Entry 6RDT (electron microscopy, 3.40 A resolution); this record covers chains 4 and 7 of the 31 polymer chains in the assembly.

[Chain 4]
Protein: Mitochondrial ATP synthase associated protein ASA4
Organism: Polytomella sp. Pringsheim 198.80
Reference sequence: D7NIZ2 (D7NIZ2_9CHLO); residue numbers follow UniProt; this construct covers 1-294
Sequence (294 residues; each row starts with the number of its first residue):
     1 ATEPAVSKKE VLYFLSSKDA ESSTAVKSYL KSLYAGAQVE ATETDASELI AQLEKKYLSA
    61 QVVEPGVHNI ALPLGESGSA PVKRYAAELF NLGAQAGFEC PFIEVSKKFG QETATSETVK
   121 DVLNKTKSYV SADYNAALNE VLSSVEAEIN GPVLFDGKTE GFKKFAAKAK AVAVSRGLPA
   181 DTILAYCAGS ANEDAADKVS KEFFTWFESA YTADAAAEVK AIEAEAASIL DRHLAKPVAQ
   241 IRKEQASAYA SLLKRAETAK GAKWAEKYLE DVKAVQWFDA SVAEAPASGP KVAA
Unresolved in the structure: 1-4

[Chain 7]
Protein: Mitochondrial ATP synthase associated protein ASA7
Organism: Polytomella sp. Pringsheim 198.80
Reference sequence: D8V7I2 (D8V7I2_9CHLO); residues 1-190 here = UniProt positions 1-190
Sequence (190 residues; each row starts with the number of its first residue):
     1 MSSVRAGVEA GRRDLTTFTF SGLQDAPVAA LSGSIKLNVA AKAGKAEVTV AAGAAKAATQ
    61 VSAAALRKLS GSKISLAEVA RISVLHSSIQ NYLLSLSNER YQLLSQWPDF TTMYGKDFYY
   121 RAHPEDLKKF YDAADEYYKL YETVTEFDSL SALASQVVPN YAARRRSTVH PAIGSTVADG
   181 AFTNFLLSKQ
Unresolved in the structure: 1-14

[Chain 4 / chain 7 interface]
Residue-residue contacts - 122 pairs, chain 4 then chain 7:
  Lys56(4) - Thr168(7)
  Val63(4) - Arg165(7)
  Val63(4) - Pro171(7)  hydrophobic
  Glu64(4) - Ala162(7)
  Glu64(4) - Arg166(7)  salt bridge
  Val67(4) - Tyr161(7)  hydrophobic
  Val67(4) - Arg165(7)
  His68(4) - Ser83(7)
  His68(4) - Val84(7)  hydrogen bond (backbone-backbone)
  His68(4) - Leu85(7)  hydrogen bond (backbone-backbone)
  His68(4) - Val158(7)
  His68(4) - Ala162(7)
  Asn69(4) - Val84(7)
  Ile70(4) - Leu85(7)
  Ala71(4) - Val84(7)  hydrophobic
  Ala71(4) - Ser88(7)
  Leu72(4) - Leu85(7)  hydrophobic
  Leu72(4) - Ser88(7)  hydrogen bond (backbone-side chain)
  Leu72(4) - Ile89(7)  hydrophobic
  Leu72(4) - Tyr161(7)
  Leu74(4) - Ile89(7)  hydrophobic
  Leu74(4) - Tyr92(7)  hydrophobic
  Gly75(4) - Tyr92(7)
  Tyr85(4) - Tyr161(7)  hydrogen bond
  Leu89(4) - Arg165(7)
  Leu89(4) - His170(7)
  Leu89(4) - Ala172(7)  hydrophobic
  Phe90(4) - Ala172(7)  hydrophobic
  Gly93(4) - His170(7)
  Phe98(4) - Val169(7)
  Phe98(4) - His170(7)
  Phe98(4) - Pro171(7)
  Glu99(4) - His170(7)  hydrogen bond (backbone-side chain)
  Pro101(4) - His170(7)
  Pro101(4) - Ile173(7)
  Phe102(4) - Gly180(7)
  Phe102(4) - Ala181(7)
  Glu104(4) - Val169(7)
  Val105(4) - Val169(7)  hydrophobic
  Val105(4) - Ala178(7)  hydrophobic
  Val105(4) - Ala181(7)  hydrophobic
  Ser106(4) - Ala181(7)
  Phe109(4) - Ala178(7)
  Phe109(4) - Ala181(7)
  Phe109(4) - Phe182(7)  hydrophobic
  Phe109(4) - Phe185(7)  hydrophobic
  Thr113(4) - Phe185(7)
  Val122(4) - Phe185(7)  hydrophobic
  Leu123(4) - Phe182(7)  hydrophobic
  Thr126(4) - Phe182(7)
  Tyr129(4) - Val169(7)  hydrophobic
  Tyr129(4) - Ala178(7)
  Val130(4) - Asp179(7)
  Val130(4) - Phe182(7)  hydrophobic
  Ser131(4) - Asp179(7)  hydrogen bond
  Tyr134(4) - Asp179(7)
  Tyr134(4) - Phe182(7)  hydrophobic
  Tyr134(4) - Thr183(7)
  Leu138(4) - Phe182(7)  hydrophobic
  Leu138(4) - Leu186(7)  hydrophobic
  Phe155(4) - Leu186(7)
  Phe155(4) - Gln190(7)  hydrogen bond (backbone-side chain)
  Asp156(4) - Gln190(7)
  Phe162(4) - Leu186(7)
  Phe162(4) - Ser188(7)
  Phe165(4) - Leu186(7)  hydrophobic
  Ala169(4) - Leu187(7)  hydrophobic
  Lys170(4) - Leu187(7)
  Ala173(4) - Thr183(7)
  Leu178(4) - Gly180(7)
  Leu178(4) - Thr183(7)
  Ile183(4) - Gly180(7)
  Ile183(4) - Asn184(7)
  Leu184(4) - Asn184(7)
  Leu184(4) - Leu187(7)  hydrophobic
  Leu184(4) - Ser188(7)
  Cys187(4) - Asn184(7)
  Trp206(4) - Thr176(7)
  Trp206(4) - Gly180(7)
  Phe207(4) - Val177(7)  hydrophobic
  Ala210(4) - Thr176(7)
  Ala210(4) - Val177(7)  hydrophobic
  Asp214(4) - Gly174(7)  hydrogen bond (side chain-backbone)
  Asp214(4) - Ser175(7)
  Asp214(4) - Thr176(7)  hydrogen bond
  Asp214(4) - Val177(7)
  Glu218(4) - Arg164(7)  salt bridge
  Glu218(4) - Arg165(7)  salt bridge
  Ile222(4) - Val157(7)  hydrophobic
  Ile222(4) - Tyr161(7)  hydrophobic
  Glu223(4) - Tyr92(7)
  Glu225(4) - Gln156(7)
  Glu225(4) - Val157(7)
  Ala226(4) - Tyr92(7)  hydrophobic
  Ala226(4) - Leu93(7)
  Ala227(4) - Leu96(7)  hydrophobic
  Ile229(4) - Leu153(7)  hydrophobic
  Ile229(4) - Gln156(7)
  Leu230(4) - Leu93(7)  hydrophobic
  Leu230(4) - Leu96(7)  hydrophobic
  Leu230(4) - Ser97(7)
  Leu230(4) - Leu150(7)  hydrophobic
  Leu230(4) - Leu153(7)  hydrophobic
  Asp231(4) - Arg100(7)  salt bridge
  His233(4) - Thr143(7)
  His233(4) - Ser149(7)  hydrogen bond
  His233(4) - Leu153(7)
  Leu234(4) - Arg100(7)
  Leu234(4) - Thr143(7)
  Leu234(4) - Val144(7)  hydrophobic
  Lys236(4) - Thr143(7)  hydrogen bond (backbone-side chain)
  Val238(4) - Glu142(7)
  Val238(4) - Thr143(7)
  Val238(4) - Glu146(7)
  Ile241(4) - Thr143(7)
  Arg242(4) - Glu146(7)  salt bridge
  Gln245(4) - Ser149(7)  hydrogen bond (side chain-backbone)
  Gln245(4) - Ala152(7)
  Val275(4) - Arg81(7)
  Phe278(4) - Val79(7)  hydrophobic
  Phe278(4) - Arg81(7)
  Asp279(4) - Arg81(7)  salt bridge
Interface residues without a listed pair, chain 4 (80 interface residues in all): Ala60, Lys108, Gly110, Ser116, Gly157, Lys158, Ala166, Arg176, Ala180, Tyr211, Ala235, Pro237, Pro290, Val292
Interface residues without a listed pair, chain 7 (56 interface residues in all): Ala80, Ile82, Lys139, Leu140, Ser167, Lys189

[Overview]
The interface between chain 4 and chain 7 involves 80 residues on one side and 56 on the other, with 12
hydrogen bonds and 6 salt bridges. Among the polar pairs are Glu64(4)-Arg166(7), Glu218(4)-Arg164(7) and
Glu218(4)-Arg165(7).
Here chain 4 is Mitochondrial ATP synthase associated protein ASA4 and chain 7 is Mitochondrial ATP synthase
associated protein ASA7, both from Polytomella sp. Pringsheim 198.80. Entry 6RDT (Cryo-EM structure of
Polytomella F-ATP synthase, Rotary substate 1E, composite map) was determined by electron microscopy together
with 6RD4, 6RD5, 6RD6, 6RD7, 6RD8, 6RD9 and 46 further entries from the same study.
